9G75 - chains A and B of the 5 polymer chains in the assembly; structure by electron microscopy, 2.98 A resolution.

== Chain A ==
Protein: DNA polymerase subunit gamma-1
Source organism: Mus musculus
Notes: EC 2.7.7.7
UniProt: Q75WC0 (Q75WC0_MOUSE); numbering as in UniProt (aligned over 26-1217)
Chain sequence (1199 residues; row label = number of the first residue in the row):
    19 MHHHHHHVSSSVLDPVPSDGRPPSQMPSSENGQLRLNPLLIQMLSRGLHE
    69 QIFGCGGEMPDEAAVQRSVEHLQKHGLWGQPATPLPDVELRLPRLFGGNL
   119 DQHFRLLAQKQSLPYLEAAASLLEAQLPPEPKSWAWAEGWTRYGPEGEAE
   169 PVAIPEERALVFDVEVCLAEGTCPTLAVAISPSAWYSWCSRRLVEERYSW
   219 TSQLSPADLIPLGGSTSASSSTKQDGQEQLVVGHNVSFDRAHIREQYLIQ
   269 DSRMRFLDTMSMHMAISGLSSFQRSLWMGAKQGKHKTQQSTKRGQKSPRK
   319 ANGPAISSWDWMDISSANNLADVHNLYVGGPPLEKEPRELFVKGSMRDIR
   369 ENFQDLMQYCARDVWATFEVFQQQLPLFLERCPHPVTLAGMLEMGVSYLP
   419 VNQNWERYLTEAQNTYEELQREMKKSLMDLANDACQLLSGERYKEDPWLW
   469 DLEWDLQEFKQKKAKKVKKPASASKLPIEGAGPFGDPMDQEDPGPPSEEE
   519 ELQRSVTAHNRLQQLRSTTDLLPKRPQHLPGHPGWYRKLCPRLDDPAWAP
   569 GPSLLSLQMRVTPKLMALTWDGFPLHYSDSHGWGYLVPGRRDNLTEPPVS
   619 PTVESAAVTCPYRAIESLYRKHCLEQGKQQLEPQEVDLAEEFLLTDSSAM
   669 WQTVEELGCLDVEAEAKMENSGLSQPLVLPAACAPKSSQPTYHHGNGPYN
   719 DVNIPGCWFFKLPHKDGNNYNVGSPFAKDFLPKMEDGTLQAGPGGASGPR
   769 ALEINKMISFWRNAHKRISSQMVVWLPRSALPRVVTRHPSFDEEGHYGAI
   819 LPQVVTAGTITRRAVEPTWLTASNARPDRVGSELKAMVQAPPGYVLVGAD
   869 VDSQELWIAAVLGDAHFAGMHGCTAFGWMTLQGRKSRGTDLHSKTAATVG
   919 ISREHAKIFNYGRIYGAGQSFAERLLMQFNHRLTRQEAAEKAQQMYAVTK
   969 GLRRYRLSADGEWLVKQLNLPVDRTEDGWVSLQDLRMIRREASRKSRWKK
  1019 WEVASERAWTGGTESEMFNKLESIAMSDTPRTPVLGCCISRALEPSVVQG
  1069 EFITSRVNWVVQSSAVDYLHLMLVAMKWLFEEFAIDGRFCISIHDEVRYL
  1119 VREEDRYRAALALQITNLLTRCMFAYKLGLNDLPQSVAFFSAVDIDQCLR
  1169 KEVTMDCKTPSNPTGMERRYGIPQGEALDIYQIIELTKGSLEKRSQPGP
Not modelled in the structure: 19-51, 72-80, 150, 164-169, 232-245, 297-327, 481-507, 608-625, 641-708, 762-764, 902-1032, 1210-1217
Sequence notes: initiating methionine (19); expression tag (20-25)
From the paper describing this entry:
  - mutagenesis - A449T, W726S/E1121G, G826S, Y933C: decreased catalytic activity

== Chain B ==
Protein: DNA polymerase subunit gamma-2
Source organism: Mus musculus
UniProt: Q9QZM2 (DPOG2_MOUSE); residues 17-459 here = UniProt positions 17-459
Chain sequence (450 residues; numbered 16 to 465; the number before each row is that of its first residue):
    16 MWLSGYAGPADGTQQPDAPEHAVAREALVDLCRRRHFFSGTPQQLSTAAL
    66 LSGCHARFGPLGVELRKNLASQWWSSMVVFREQVFAVDSLHQEPGSSQPR
   116 DSAFRLVSPESIREILQDREPSKEQLVAFLENLLKTSGKLRATLLHGALE
   166 HYVNCLDLVNRKLPFGLAQIGVCFHPVSNSNQTPSSVTRVGEKTEASLVW
   216 FTPTRTSSQWLDFWLRHRLLWWRKFAMSPSNFSSADCQDELGRKGSKLYY
   266 SFPWGKEPIETLWNLGDQELLHTYPGNVSTIQGRDGRKNVVPCVLSVSGD
   316 VDLGTLAYLYDSFQLAENSFARKKSLQRKVLKLHPCLAPIKVALDVGKGP
   366 TVELRQVCQGLLNELLENGISVWPGYSETVHSSLEQLHSKYDEMSVLFSV
   416 LVTETTLENGLIQLRSRDTTMKEMMHISKLRDFLVKYLASASNVHHHHHH
Not modelled in the structure: 16-40, 193-202, 329-342, 458-465
Sequence notes: initiating methionine (16); expression tag (460-465)

== How chain A and chain B interact ==
Contacting residue pairs (50; chain A residue first):
  E429(A) - R231(B)  salt bridge
  E436(A) - L235(B)
  R439(A) - R238(B)
  K443(A) - K239(B)
  K443(A) - A241(B)  hydrogen bond (side chain-backbone)
  D447(A) - M242(B)
  N450(A) - D433(B)
  N450(A) - T434(B)
  D451(A) - K347(B)  salt bridge
  C453(A) - T434(B)
  C453(A) - M436(B)
  Q454(A) - R343(B)
  Q454(A) - D433(B)
  Q454(A) - T435(B)
  L456(A) - M436(B)  hydrophobic
  F477(A) - L426(B)  hydrophobic
  F477(A) - M439(B)
  Q479(A) - L426(B)
  R522(A) - Q374(B)  hydrogen bond
  T525(A) - Q371(B)
  A526(A) - Q371(B)
  A526(A) - Q374(B)
  A526(A) - G375(B)
  R529(A) - E368(B)  salt bridge
  L530(A) - V372(B)  hydrophobic
  L530(A) - G375(B)
  L530(A) - L376(B)
  L530(A) - I442(B)  hydrophobic
  L533(A) - T421(B)
  L533(A) - L422(B)
  L533(A) - H441(B)  hydrogen bond (backbone-side chain)
  L533(A) - I442(B)  hydrophobic
  T536(A) - E423(B)
  T536(A) - N424(B)  hydrogen bond (side chain-backbone)
  T536(A) - H441(B)  hydrogen bond
  L547(A) - E438(B)
  G549(A) - M436(B)
  G549(A) - K437(B)
  H550(A) - T434(B)  hydrogen bond
  H550(A) - M436(B)
  Y554(A) - T434(B)
  L561(A) - K451(B)
  W566(A) - K451(B)
  W566(A) - S455(B)
  P568(A) - Y452(B)  hydrophobic
  P568(A) - S455(B)
  E811(A) - R302(B)  salt bridge
  T1182(A) - D227(B)
  R1187(A) - Q224(B)
  R1187(A) - R231(B)
Other interface residues (no listed pair), chain A (35 interface residues in all): H527, R534, T537, L540, P548, E812
Other interface residues (no listed pair), chain B (40 interface residues in all): P244, G301, G425, S443, K444, F448

== Summary ==
35 residues of chain A and 40 residues of chain B are in contact; the contacts include 6 hydrogen bonds and 4
salt bridges. Among the polar pairs are E429(A)-R231(B), D451(A)-K347(B) and R529(A)-E368(B). The paper
reports that A449T, W726S/E1121G and G826S of chain A, among others, reduce catalytic activity.
Chain A is DNA polymerase subunit gamma-1 and chain B is DNA polymerase subunit gamma-2, both from Mus
musculus; the structure, Mouse mitochondrial DNA polymerase gamma ternary complex in intermediate conformer,
was determined by electron microscopy together with 9G74, 9G77, 9IBX, 9IBZ, 9IC0, 9IC1 and 9IC3 from the same
study.
